PDB entry 4RQT | X-ray diffraction, 2.30 A resolution | chain A

[Chain A]
Molecule: Alcohol dehydrogenase class-P
Organism: Arabidopsis thaliana
Notes: EC 1.1.1.1
UniProt: P06525 (ADH1_ARATH); residue numbers follow UniProt; this construct covers 6-379
Chain sequence (375 residues; row label = number of the first residue in the row):
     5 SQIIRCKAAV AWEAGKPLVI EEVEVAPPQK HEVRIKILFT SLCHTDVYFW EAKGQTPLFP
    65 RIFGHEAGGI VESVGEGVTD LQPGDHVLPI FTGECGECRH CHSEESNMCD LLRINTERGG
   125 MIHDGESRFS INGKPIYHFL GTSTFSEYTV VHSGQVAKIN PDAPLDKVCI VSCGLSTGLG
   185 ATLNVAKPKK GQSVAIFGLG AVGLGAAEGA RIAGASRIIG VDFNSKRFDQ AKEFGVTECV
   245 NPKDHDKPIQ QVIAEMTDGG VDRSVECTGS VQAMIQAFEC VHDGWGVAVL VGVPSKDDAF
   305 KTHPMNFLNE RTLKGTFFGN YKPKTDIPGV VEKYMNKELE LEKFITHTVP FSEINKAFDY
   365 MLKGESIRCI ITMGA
Sequence notes: expression tag (5)
Metal / ion sites: Zn2+ site 1: Cys47, His69, Cys177 (together with acetic acid); Zn2+ site 2: Cys99, Cys102, Cys105, Cys113
Swiss-Prot annotation at these positions:
  - binding site (Zn(2+)): Cys47, Asp50, His69, Glu70, Cys99, Cys102, Cys105, Cys113, Cys177
  - binding site (an alcohol): Thr49, His69
  - binding site (NAD(+)): Thr49, Val206, Asp226, Arg231, Thr272, Val295, Val297, Thr320, Phe322, Arg372
  - modified residue: Ser229 (Phosphoserine)
  - natural variant: Phe43 (F43Y: In strain: cv. Hiroshima), Val51 (V51L: In strain: cv. Bla-10, cv. Ci-0 and 4 more), Glu101 (E101D: In strain: cv. Aa-0, cv. Al-0 and 6 more), His106 (H106K: In strain: cv. Bl-1 and cv. Gr-1; H106Q: In strain: cv. Aa-0, cv. Al-0 and 4 more), Thr120 (T120P: In strain: cv. Es-0), Ser180 (S180A: In strain: cv. Bla-10), Ser197 (S197T: In strain: cv. Cvi-0), Ala217 (A217V: In strain: cv. Kas-1)
  - mutagenesis: Cys105 (C105Y: In R006; inactive enzyme)

[In short]
Cys47, His69 and Cys177 coordinate Zn2+ site 1. The Zn2+ site 2 is built by Cys99, Cys102, Cys105 and Cys113.
UniProt lists 9 Zn2+-binding residues, alcohol-binding residues Thr49 and His69, 10 NAD+-binding residues and
one mutagenesis site.
Chain A is Alcohol dehydrogenase class-P (Arabidopsis thaliana); the structure, Alcohol Dehydrogenase Crystal
Structure, was determined by X-ray diffraction together with 4RQU from the same study.
